Entry 5IVX (X-ray diffraction, 2.10 A resolution); this record covers chains E and F of the 5 polymer chains in the assembly.

== Chain E ==
Protein: T-cell receptor alpha chain
From: Mus musculus
Notes: engineered mutation(s): T163C
Amino-acid sequence (194 residues; each row starts with the number of its first residue):
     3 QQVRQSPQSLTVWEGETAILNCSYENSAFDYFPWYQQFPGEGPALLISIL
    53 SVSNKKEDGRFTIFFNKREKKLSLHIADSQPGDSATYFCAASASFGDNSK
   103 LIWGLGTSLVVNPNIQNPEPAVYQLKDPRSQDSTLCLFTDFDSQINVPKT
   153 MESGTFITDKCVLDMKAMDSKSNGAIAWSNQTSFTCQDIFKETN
Cystine bridges: C138-C188
From the paper describing this entry:
  - conformationally variable residues (loop rearrangement): A95 to K102

== Chain F ==
Protein: T-cell receptor beta chain
From: Mus musculus
Notes: engineered mutation(s): F167C, C181A
Amino-acid sequence (234 residues; numbered 1 to 234; the number before each row is that of its first residue):
     1 MKVTQMPRYLIKRMGENVLLECGQDMSHETMYWYRQDPGLGLQLIYISYD
    51 VDSNSEGDIPKGYRVSRKKREHFSLILDSAKTNQTSVYFCASSLGHTEVF
   101 FGKGTRLTVVEDLRNVTPPKVSLFEPSKAEIANKQKATLVCLARGFFPDH
   151 VELSWWVNGKEVHSGVCTDPQAYKESNYSYALSSRLRVSATFWHNPRNHF
   201 RCQVQFHGLSEEDKWPEGSPKPVTQNISAEAWGR
Cystine bridges: C22-C90, C141-C202
From the paper describing this entry:
  - conformationally variable residues (loop rearrangement): S27, L42, I45, I47, V51, D52, S92 to V99
  - allosteric site: V116, S127, E130, A132, N133, K134, T138, S183, R187, V188, A190
  - mutagenesis - E130A, T138A: abolished expression
  - mutagenesis - E130A: abolished stability
  - mutagenesis - N133A, K134A: decreased signaling in response to 1 muM peptide
  - mutagenesis - S127A: decreased signaling
  - mutagenesis - N133A, K134A: unchanged binding to P18-I10/H2-Dd tetramers
  - allosteric site: V116 (from molecular simulation)
  - mutagenesis - N133A: unchanged binding to H-2 class I histocompatibility antigen, D-D alpha chain

== Chain E / chain F interface ==
Disulfides between the chains: C163(E)-C167(F)
Contacting residue pairs (82; chain E residue first):
  Y33(E) with H96(F); T97(F); E98(F)
  Y37(E) with E98(F); V99(F), hydrogen bond (side chain-backbone)
  Q39(E) with Q36(F), hydrogen bond; F89(F)
  E43(E) with F89(F)
  G44(E) with F89(F); G102(F)
  P45(E) with F101(F)
  L47(E) with E98(F)
  F90(E) with Q36(F)
  S94(E) with H96(F), hydrogen bond
  A95(E) with H96(F)
  S96(E) with H96(F)
  N100(E) with Y49(F); H96(F), hydrogen bond (backbone-side chain)
  S101(E) with Y32(F), hydrogen bond; Y49(F), hydrogen bond (backbone-side chain); G95(F); H96(F)
  K102(E) with L44(F); H96(F)
  W105(E) with Y34(F), hydrogen bond; L42(F), hydrophobic; F101(F), hydrophobic
  E121(E) with K134(F), salt bridge
  Y125(E) with S127(F); A129(F); E130(F); K134(F)
  Q126(E) with S127(F)
  L127(E) with F124(F); E125(F); T138(F); V140(F), hydrophobic
  K128(E) with F124(F); E125(F), hydrogen bond (backbone-backbone)
  D129(E) with L123(F); F124(F)
  P130(E) with L123(F)
  L137(E) with F124(F), hydrophobic; V140(F), hydrophobic
  L139(E) with T138(F)
  T141(E) with R187(F)
  D142(E) with K134(F), salt bridge; R187(F), salt bridge
  F158(E) with Y173(F), hydrophobic
  T160(E) with D169(F); Y173(F); S183(F)
  D161(E) with Y173(F), hydrogen bond (backbone-side chain)
  C163(E) with C167(F), disulfide; T168(F); R185(F), hydrogen bond (backbone-side chain)
  V164(E) with C167(F), hydrogen bond (backbone-side chain)
  L165(E) with G165(F); C167(F), hydrophobic; R185(F); R187(F)
  D166(E) with S164(F), hydrogen bond (backbone-side chain); G165(F), hydrogen bond (backbone-backbone)
  M167(E) with K136(F); S164(F); G165(F); R187(F); V188(F), hydrophobic; S189(F)
  K168(E) with S164(F), hydrogen bond (backbone-side chain)
  M170(E) with K136(F), hydrogen bond; S189(F)
  S172(E) with K136(F)
  S174(E) with R185(F); R187(F), hydrogen bond
  N175(E) with R185(F)
  G176(E) with R185(F)
  I178(E) with V140(F), hydrophobic; S183(F)
  W180(E) with L142(F), hydrophobic; R144(F); A181(F), hydrophobic
Interface residues without a listed pair, chain E (47 interface residues in all): G42, L103, L107, S135, A169
Interface residues without a listed pair, chain F (49 interface residues in all): T30, L40, G41, I47, E56, K103, S122, P126, V166, E175, S184
The authors on this interface:
  - specific contacts: E121(E)-K134(F) (salt bridge), R187(F)-D142(E)

== Summary ==
The interface between chain E and chain F involves 47 residues on one side and 49 on the other, with 1
disulfide bond, 16 hydrogen bonds and 3 salt bridges. Polar contacts include E121(E)-K134(F), D142(E)-K134(F)
and D142(E)-R187(F). The authors report a salt bridge between E121(E) and K134(F); a contact between R187(F)
and D142(E). From the paper: E130A and T138A of chain F abolish expression; an allosteric site at V116(F),
S127(F) and E130(F) among others; 5 substitutions were tested in all.
Here chain E is T-cell receptor alpha chain and chain F is T-cell receptor beta chain, both from Mus musculus.
Entry 5IVX (Crystal Structure of B4.2.3 T-Cell Receptor and H2-Dd P18-I10 Complex) was determined by X-ray
diffraction (same publication as 5IW1).
